Entry 6UUN (electron microscopy, 3.00 A resolution); this record covers chains P and R of the 7 polymer chains in the assembly.

== Chain P ==
Protein: ADM
UniProtKB: P35318 (ADML_HUMAN); residues 1-52 here correspond to UniProt positions 95-146 (UniProt number = residue number + 94)
Amino-acid sequence (53 residues; row label = number of the first residue in the row):
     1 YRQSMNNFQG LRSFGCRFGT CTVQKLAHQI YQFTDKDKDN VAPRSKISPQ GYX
Disordered / not traced: 1-13, 53
Construct notes: amidation (53)
Modified residues: NH2 (amino group) at position 53
Disulfide bonds: Cys16-Cys21
Curated features (UniProtKB/Swiss-Prot):
  - site (Required for CALCRL receptor interaction): Thr22, Tyr31
  - modified residue: Tyr52 (Tyrosine amide)
Reported in the primary citation:
  - contacts within the chain: Cys16-Lys25

== Chain R ==
Protein: Calcitonin gene-related peptide type 1 receptor
From: Homo sapiens
UniProtKB: Q16602 (CALRL_HUMAN); residue numbers follow UniProt; this construct covers 22-461
Amino-acid sequence (490 residues; each row starts with the number of its first residue; numbers below 1 keep their minus sign (Met-9 is residue -9)):
    -9 MKTIIALSYI FCLVFADYKD DDDLEVLFQG PAELEESPED SIQLGVTRNK IMTAQYECYQ
    51 KIMQDPIQQA EGVYCNRTWD GWLCWNDVAA GTESMQLCPD YFQDFDPSEK VTKICDQDGN
   111 WFRHPASNRT WTNYTQCNVN THEKVKTALN LFYLTIIGHG LSIASLLISL GIFFYFKSLS
   171 CQRITLHKNL FFSFVCNSVV TIIHLTAVAN NQALVATNPV SCKVSQFIHL YLMGCNYFWM
   231 LCEGIYLHTL IVVAVFAEKQ HLMWYYFLGW GFPLIPACIH AIARSLYYND NCWISSDTHL
   291 LYIIHGPICA ALLVNLFFLL NIVRVLITKL KVTHQAESNL YMKAVRATLI LVPLLGIEFV
   351 LIPWRPEGKI AEEVYDYIMH ILMHFQGLLV STIFCFFNGE VQAILRRNWN QYKIQFGNSF
   411 SNSEALRSAS YTVSTISDGP GYSHDCPSEH LNGKSIHDIE NVLLKPENLY NPAGLEVLFQ
   471 GPHHHHHHHH
Disordered / not traced: -9 to 34, 324-328, 354-362, 403-480
Construct notes: initiating methionine (-9); expression tag (-8 to 21, 462-480)
Disulfide bonds: Cys48-Cys74, Cys65-Cys105, Cys88-Cys127, Cys212-Cys282
Curated features (UniProtKB/Swiss-Prot):
  - region: Thr288, His289 (Required for RAMP3 interaction)
  - site: Gln202 (Required for ADM interaction), Gln250 (Required for RAMP3 interaction), Ser286 (Required for ADM2 interaction), Thr288 (Required for RAMP2 interaction), His295 (Required for ADM2 interaction), Trp354 (Required for ADM2 interaction), Met373 (Required for ADM interaction)
  - modified residue (Phosphoserine): Ser420, Ser445
  - glycosylation (N-linked (GlcNAc...) asparagine): Asn66, Asn118, Asn123
Reported in the primary citation:
  - conformationally variable residues (helix shift, loop rearrangement): Phe246, Leu351

== Interface between chain P and chain R ==
Contacting residue pairs (64; chain P residue first):
  Phe14(P) - His289(R)
  Phe14(P) - Tyr292(R)
  Gly15(P) - His289(R)  hydrogen bond (backbone-side chain)
  Gly15(P) - Tyr292(R)  hydrogen bond (backbone-side chain)
  Cys16(P) - Tyr292(R)
  Arg17(P) - Tyr292(R)  hydrogen bond (backbone-side chain)
  Phe18(P) - Tyr292(R)  hydrophobic
  Phe18(P) - His295(R)
  Phe18(P) - Cys299(R)  hydrophobic
  Gly19(P) - Phe349(R)
  Gly19(P) - Met373(R)
  Thr20(P) - Met223(R)
  Thr20(P) - Tyr227(R)
  Thr20(P) - His295(R)  hydrogen bond
  Cys21(P) - His295(R)
  Thr22(P) - His370(R)
  Thr22(P) - Met373(R)  hydrogen bond
  Val23(P) - Thr191(R)
  Val23(P) - Met223(R)  hydrophobic
  Gln24(P) - His219(R)
  Gln24(P) - Leu220(R)
  Gln24(P) - Ser286(R)
  Gln24(P) - Leu291(R)
  Gln24(P) - His295(R)
  Lys25(P) - Ser286(R)
  Leu26(P) - Thr145(R)
  Ala27(P) - Leu195(R)  hydrophobic
  Ala27(P) - Ala199(R)  hydrophobic
  His28(P) - Ile284(R)
  His28(P) - Ser285(R)
  His28(P) - Ser286(R)  hydrogen bond (side chain-backbone)
  Ile30(P) - Ala199(R)
  Tyr31(P) - Ala199(R)
  Tyr31(P) - Gln202(R)
  Tyr31(P) - Ile284(R)
  Tyr31(P) - Ser285(R)
  Gln32(P) - Pro97(R)
  Phe33(P) - Lys134(R)
  Phe33(P) - Val135(R)  hydrophobic
  Phe33(P) - Ala138(R)  hydrophobic
  Thr34(P) - Asn200(R)
  Thr34(P) - Gln202(R)
  Asp37(P) - Gly35(R)
  Asp37(P) - Val36(R)
  Asp37(P) - Thr37(R)
  Lys38(P) - Tyr91(R)
  Lys38(P) - Phe92(R)
  Lys38(P) - Gln93(R)
  Asp39(P) - Phe92(R)
  Asp39(P) - Gln93(R)  hydrogen bond (backbone-backbone)
  Asn40(P) - Gln93(R)
  Asn40(P) - Asp94(R)
  Ile47(P) - Thr122(R)
  Ile47(P) - Tyr124(R)
  Ser48(P) - Thr122(R)
  Pro49(P) - His114(R)
  Pro49(P) - Arg119(R)
  Pro49(P) - Thr120(R)
  Pro49(P) - Thr122(R)
  Gln50(P) - Ser117(R)
  Gln50(P) - Arg119(R)
  Gly51(P) - Thr120(R)
  Tyr52(P) - Asp70(R)
  Tyr52(P) - Thr122(R)
Also at the interface, not in a pair above, chain P (31 interface residues in all): Lys46
Also at the interface, not in a pair above, chain R (47 interface residues in all): Trp121, Asn123, Thr125, Leu139, Phe142, Asp287, Ile298, Met369
The authors on this interface:
  - residue pairs: His295(R)-Thr20(P) (hydrogen bond)
  - interface residues, chain P: Gly19(P)

== Overview ==
Chain P and chain R form an interface of 31 and 47 residues respectively; the contacts include 7 hydrogen
bonds. Polar pairs include Gly15(P)-His289(R), Gly15(P)-Tyr292(R) and Arg17(P)-Tyr292(R). The paper describes
a hydrogen bond between His295(R) and Thr20(P). The paper reports the interface residue Gly19(P);
conformational variability at Phe246(R) and Leu351(R).
Chain P is ADM and chain R is Calcitonin gene-related peptide type 1 receptor (Homo sapiens); the structure,
CryoEM Structure of the active Adrenomedullin 1 receptor G protein complex with adrenomedullin peptide, was
determined by electron microscopy together with 6UUS and 6UVA from the same study.
